1NQM - chains A and B of the 4 polymer chains in the assembly; structure by X-ray diffraction, 1.70 A resolution.

Chain A:
Name: Streptavidin
Source organism: Streptomyces avidinii
UniProtKB: P22629 (SAV_STRAV); residues 0-135 here correspond to UniProt positions 24-159 (UniProt number = residue number + 24)
Chain sequence (136 residues; numbered 0 to 135; the number before each row is that of its first residue; numbering starts at 0):
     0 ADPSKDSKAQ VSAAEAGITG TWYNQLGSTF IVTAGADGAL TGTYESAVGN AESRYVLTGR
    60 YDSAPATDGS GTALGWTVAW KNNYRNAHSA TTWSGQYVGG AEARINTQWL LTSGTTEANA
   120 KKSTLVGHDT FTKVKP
Disordered / not traced: 0-15, 134-135
Sequence notes: engineered mutation K120 (Trp144 in P22629)
Curated features (UniProtKB/Swiss-Prot):
  - motif: R59 to D61 (Cell attachment site)
  - binding site (biotin): Y43, Y54, W92, W108
Small-molecule neighbours: biotin (BTN): N23, L25, S27, Y43, S45, V47, G48, N49, A50, W79, A86, S88, T90, W92, W108, L110, D128
Reported in the primary citation:
  - binding site for biotin: S45, N49, K120
  - conformationally variable residues (loop rearrangement): L110 to L124
  - mutagenesis - W120K: decreased binding to biotin (citing earlier work)

Chain B:
Name: Streptavidin
Source organism: Streptomyces avidinii
UniProtKB: P22629 (SAV_STRAV); residues 200-335 here correspond to UniProt positions 24-159 (UniProt number = residue number - 176)
Chain sequence (136 residues; numbered 200 to 335; the number before each row is that of its first residue):
   200 ADPSKDSKAQ VSAAEAGITG TWYNQLGSTF IVTAGADGAL TGTYESAVGN AESRYVLTGR
   260 YDSAPATDGS GTALGWTVAW KNNYRNAHSA TTWSGQYVGG AEARINTQWL LTSGTTEANA
   320 KKSTLVGHDT FTKVKP
Disordered / not traced: 200-215, 335
Sequence notes: engineered mutation K320 (Trp144 in P22629)
Curated features (UniProtKB/Swiss-Prot):
  - motif: R259 to D261 (Cell attachment site)
  - binding site (biotin): Y243, Y254, W292, W308
Small-molecule neighbours: biotin (BTN): N223, L225, S227, Y243, S245, V247, G248, N249, A250, W279, A286, S288, T290, W292, W308, L310, D328

Interface between chain A and chain B:
Contacting residue pairs - 18 pairs, chain A then chain B:
  G48(A) with K320(B)
  W108(A) with K320(B)
  L109(A) with V325(B), hydrophobic
  L110(A) with K320(B)
  K120(A) with V247(B); G248(B); W308(B); L310(B); L324(B)
  K121(A) with L324(B)
  T123(A) with L324(B); V325(B), hydrogen bond (backbone-backbone)
  L124(A) with K320(B); K321(B); T323(B); L324(B), hydrophobic
  V125(A) with L309(B), hydrophobic; T323(B), hydrogen bond (backbone-backbone)
Other interface residues (no listed pair), chain A (10 interface residues in all): S122

Overview:
Chain A and chain B each contribute 10 residues to their interface; the contacts include 2 hydrogen bonds.
Backbone hydrogen bonds pair T123(A)-V325(B) and V125(A)-T323(B). Chain A binds biotin. Chain B binds biotin.
The paper reports a binding site for biotin at S45(A), N49(A) and K120(A); W120K of chain A reduces binding to
biotin.
Chain A and chain B are both Streptavidin (Streptomyces avidinii); the structure, Structure of Savm-W120K,
streptavidin mutant, was determined by X-ray diffraction (same publication as 1NQN).
